Entry 1FZG (X-ray diffraction, 2.50 A resolution); this record covers chains C and F of the 10 polymer chains in the assembly.

[Chain C (and F)]
Protein: Fibrinogen
From: Homo sapiens
Notes: fragment: fragment double-d; chain F of this document is another copy of the same molecule, construct and numbering; everything in this record applies to it too
Reference sequence: P02679 (FIBG_HUMAN); residues 89-406 here correspond to UniProt positions 115-432 (UniProt number = residue number + 26)
Amino-acid sequence (319 residues; numbered 88 to 406; the number before each row is that of its first residue):
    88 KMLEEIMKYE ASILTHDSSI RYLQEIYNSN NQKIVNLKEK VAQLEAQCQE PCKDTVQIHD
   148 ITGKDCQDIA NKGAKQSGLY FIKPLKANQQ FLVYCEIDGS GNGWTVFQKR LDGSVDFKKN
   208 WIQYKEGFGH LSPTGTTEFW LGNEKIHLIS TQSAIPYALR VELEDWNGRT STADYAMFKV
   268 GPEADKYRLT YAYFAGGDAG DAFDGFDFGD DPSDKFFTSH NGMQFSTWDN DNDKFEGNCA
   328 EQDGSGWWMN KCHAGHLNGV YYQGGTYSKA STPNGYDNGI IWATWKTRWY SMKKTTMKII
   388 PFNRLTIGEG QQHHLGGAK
Unresolved in the structure: 88-101, 394-406 (chain F: 88-108, 394-406)
Swiss-Prot annotation at these positions:
  - region: Thr374 to Glu396 (Gamma-chain polymerization, binding amino end of another fibrin alpha chain), Gly397 to Lys406 (Platelet aggregation and Staphylococcus clumping)
  - binding site (Ca(2+)): Asp318, Asp320, Phe322, Gly324
  - glycosylation: Asn308 (N-linked (GlcNAc...) asparagine)
  - cross-link: Gln398 (Isoglutamyl lysine isopeptide (Gln-Lys) (interchain with K-432)), Lys406 (Isoglutamyl lysine isopeptide (Lys-Gln) (interchain with Q-424))
Disulfide bonds: Cys153-Cys182, Cys326-Cys339
Metal / ion sites: Ca2+ site 1: Glu132 (shared with 2 residues of chain B); Ca2+ site 2: Asp294, Gly296, Asp298, Asp301; Ca2+ site 3: Asp318, Asp320, Phe322, Gly324

[Interface between chain C and chain F]
Residue-residue contacts - 18 pairs, chain C then chain F:
  Met264(C) - Tyr278(F)
  Met264(C) - Ala279(F)
  Met264(C) - Asn308(F)
  Ala271(C) - Pro299(F)
  Asp272(C) - Pro299(F)
  Asp272(C) - Ser300(F)
  Arg275(C) - Ser300(F)
  Arg275(C) - Phe303(F)
  Arg275(C) - Phe304(F)
  Thr277(C) - Phe303(F)
  Ala279(C) - Asn308(F)
  Ala279(C) - Gly309(F)
  Tyr280(C) - Thr277(F)
  Tyr280(C) - Tyr278(F)  hydrogen bond (side chain-backbone)
  Tyr280(C) - Ala279(F)
  Tyr280(C) - Asn308(F)
  Gly309(C) - Phe303(F)
  Phe389(C) - Ala279(F)
Other interface residues (no listed pair), chain C (11 interface residues in all): Pro243, Thr393
Other interface residues (no listed pair), chain F (10 interface residues in all): Tyr280

[Summary]
Chain C and chain F form an interface of 11 and 10 residues respectively, with 1 hydrogen bond. The
hydrogen-bonded pair is Tyr280(C)-Tyr278(F). The Ca2+ site 3 is built by Asp318(C), Asp320(C), Phe322(C) and
Gly324(C). From UniProt: 4 Ca2+-binding residues on chain C.
Both chains are Fibrinogen (Homo sapiens). Entry 1FZG (Crystal structure of fragment D from human fibrinogen
with the peptide ligand gly-his-arg-pro-amide) was determined by X-ray diffraction together with 1FZE and 1FZF
from the same study.
